Entry 5JQU (X-ray diffraction, 2.16 A resolution); this record covers chains G and H of the 8 polymer chains in the assembly.

# Chain G (and H)
Protein: Bifunctional cytochrome P450/NADPH--P450 reductase
Source organism: Bacillus megaterium (strain ATCC 14581 / DSM 32 / JCM 2506 / NBRC 15308 / NCIMB 9376 / NCTC 10342 / VKM B-512)
Notes: EC 1.14.14.1, 1.6.2.4; fragment: heme domain, residues 2-456; chain H of this document is another copy of the same molecule, construct and numbering; everything in this record applies to it too
UniProtKB: P14779 (CPXB_BACMB); residues 1-463 here correspond to UniProt positions 2-464 (UniProt number = residue number + 1)
Amino-acid sequence (471 residues; each row starts with the number of its first residue):
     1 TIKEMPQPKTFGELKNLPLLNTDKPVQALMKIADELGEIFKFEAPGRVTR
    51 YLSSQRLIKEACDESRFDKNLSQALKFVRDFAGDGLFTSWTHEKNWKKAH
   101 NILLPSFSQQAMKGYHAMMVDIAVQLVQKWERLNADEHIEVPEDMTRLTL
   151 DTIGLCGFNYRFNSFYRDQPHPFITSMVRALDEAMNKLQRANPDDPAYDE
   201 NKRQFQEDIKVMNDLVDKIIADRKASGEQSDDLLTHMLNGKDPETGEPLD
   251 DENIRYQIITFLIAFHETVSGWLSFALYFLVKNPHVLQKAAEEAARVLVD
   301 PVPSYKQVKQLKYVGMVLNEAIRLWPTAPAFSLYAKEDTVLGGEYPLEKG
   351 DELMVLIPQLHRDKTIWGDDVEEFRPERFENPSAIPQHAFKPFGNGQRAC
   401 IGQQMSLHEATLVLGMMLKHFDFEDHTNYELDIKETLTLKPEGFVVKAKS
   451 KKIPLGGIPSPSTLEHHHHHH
Not modelled in the structure: 1, 226-228, 456-471 (chain H: 1, 225-228, 456-471)
Sequence notes: engineered mutation Phe265 (Gly266 in P14779), Val269 (Thr270 in P14779), Trp272 (Leu273 in P14779), Ile322 (Leu323 in P14779), Met405 (Phe406 in P14779), Ser406 (Ala407 in P14779); expression tag (464-471)
Metal / ion sites: fe(III) deuteroporphyrin ix Fe near Cys400 (its only coordinating residue here)
Ligand contacts: fe(III) deuteroporphyrin ix (FDE): Lys69, Leu75, Leu86, Phe87, Trp96, Thr260, Phe261, Ala264, Phe265, Thr268, Val269, Trp272, Thr327, Ala328, Ala330, Phe331, Ser332, Ile357, Pro392, Phe393, Gly394, Gln397, Arg398, Ala399, Cys400, Ile401, Gly402, Ser406
UniProt features mapped onto this chain:
  - binding site ((9Z)-hexadecenoate): Tyr51
  - binding site (heme): Cys400
  - site: Thr268 (Important for catalytic activity)

# Chain G / chain H interface
Contacting residue pairs (8; chain G residue first):
  Asp34(G) with His426(H); Thr427(H); Asn428(H)
  His426(G) with Asp34(H)
  Thr427(G) with Asp34(H)
  Asn428(G) with Asp34(H); Glu372(H)
  Glu430(G) with Lys31(H)
Interface residues without a listed pair, chain G (7 interface residues in all): Lys31, Glu35
Interface residues without a listed pair, chain H (8 interface residues in all): Glu35, Glu430

# Summary
Chain G and chain H form an interface of 7 and 8 residues respectively. Chain G binds fe(III) deuteroporphyrin
ix. Curated annotation (UniProt) lists (9Z)-hexadecenoate-binding residue Tyr51(G) and heme-binding residue
Cys400(G) on chain G.
Both chains are Bifunctional cytochrome P450/NADPH--P450 reductase (Bacillus megaterium (strain ATCC 14581 /
DSM 32 / JCM 2506 / NBRC 15308 / NCIMB 9376 / NCTC 10342 / VKM B-512)). Entry 5JQU (Crystal structure of
Cytochrome P450 BM3 heme domain G265F/T269V/L272W/L322I/F405M/A406S (WIVS-FM) variant with iron(III)
deuteroporphyrin IX bound) was determined by X-ray diffraction together with 5JQV from the same study.
